3WT4 - chains A and C of the 4 polymer chains in the assembly; structure by X-ray diffraction, 2.30 A resolution.

# Chain A (and C)
Protein: Probable M18 family aminopeptidase 2
Source organism: Pseudomonas aeruginosa
Notes: EC 3.4.11.-; chain C of this document is another copy of the same molecule, construct and numbering; everything in this record applies to it too
Reference sequence: Q9HYZ3 (APEB_PSEAE); residues 1-429 here = UniProt positions 1-429
Amino-acid sequence (429 residues; row label = number of the first residue in the row):
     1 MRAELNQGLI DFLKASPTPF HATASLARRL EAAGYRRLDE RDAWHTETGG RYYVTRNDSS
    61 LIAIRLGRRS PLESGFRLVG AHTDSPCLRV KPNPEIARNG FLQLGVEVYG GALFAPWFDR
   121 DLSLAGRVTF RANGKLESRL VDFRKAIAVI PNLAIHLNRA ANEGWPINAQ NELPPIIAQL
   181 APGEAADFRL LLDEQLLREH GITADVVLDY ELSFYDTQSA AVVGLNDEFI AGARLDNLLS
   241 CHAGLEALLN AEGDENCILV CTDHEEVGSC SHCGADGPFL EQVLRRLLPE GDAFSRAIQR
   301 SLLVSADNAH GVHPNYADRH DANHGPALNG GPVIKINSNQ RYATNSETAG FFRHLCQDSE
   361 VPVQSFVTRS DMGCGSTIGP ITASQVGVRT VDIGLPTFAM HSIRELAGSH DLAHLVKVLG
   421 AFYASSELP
Not modelled in the structure: 374-377 (chain C: 374-378)
Bound ions: Zn2+ site 1: His-82, Asp-236, Asp-307 (together with carbonate ion); Zn2+ site 2: Asp-236, Glu-266, His-401 (together with carbonate ion)
Residues lining bound ligands: carbonate ion (CO3): His-82, Asp-236, Glu-265, Glu-266, Asp-307, Met-400, His-401
Swiss-Prot annotation at these positions:
  - binding site (Zn(2+)): His-82, His-156, His-401

# How chain A and chain C interact
Contacting residue pairs (82):
  Glu-40(A) with Arg-296(C); Gln-299(C)
  Arg-41(A) with Arg-296(C), hydrogen bond (backbone-side chain); Gln-299(C); Arg-300(C), hydrogen bond (backbone-side chain)
  Asp-42(A) with Arg-296(C)
  Ala-43(A) with Asp-292(C); Arg-296(C)
  Arg-56(A) with Gln-299(C); Gly-387(C)
  Asn-57(A) with Asn-345(C), hydrogen bond
  Lys-91(A) with Asp-321(C), salt bridge; His-324(C); Val-367(C); Ser-370(C), hydrogen bond
  Pro-92(A) with His-324(C); Ile-336(C), hydrophobic
  Asn-93(A) with Asn-323(C), hydrogen bond (backbone-side chain); His-324(C), hydrogen bond (backbone-side chain); Ser-365(C)
  Pro-94(A) with Asn-323(C)
  Glu-95(A) with Asn-323(C), hydrogen bond (backbone-side chain)
  Val-106(A) with Ser-370(C), hydrogen bond (backbone-side chain)
  Glu-107(A) with Asn-337(C); Ser-338(C), hydrogen bond (side chain-backbone); Val-367(C); Ser-370(C)
  Val-108(A) with Asn-339(C), hydrogen bond (backbone-side chain)
  Tyr-109(A) with Ser-338(C); Asn-339(C)
  Gly-110(A) with Asn-339(C), hydrogen bond (backbone-side chain)
  Arg-127(A) with Asn-345(C); Ser-346(C), hydrogen bond; Glu-347(C), salt bridge
  Thr-129(A) with Ser-346(C), hydrogen bond; Glu-347(C)
  Arg-131(A) with His-354(C), hydrogen bond
  Leu-136(A) with His-354(C)
  Ser-138(A) with Glu-347(C), hydrogen bond
  Asn-168(A) with Asp-371(C), hydrogen bond
  Ala-169(A) with Ser-370(C)
  Gln-170(A) with Asp-321(C), hydrogen bond; Arg-369(C); Ser-370(C), hydrogen bond (side chain-backbone); Asp-371(C)
  Leu-208(A) with Gly-350(C); Arg-353(C); Gln-357(C)
  Asp-209(A) with Ser-346(C); Ala-349(C); Gly-350(C), hydrogen bond (side chain-backbone); Arg-353(C), salt bridge
  Tyr-210(A) with Ser-346(C)
  Glu-211(A) with Asn-345(C); Ser-346(C), hydrogen bond (side chain-backbone)
  His-264(A) with Gln-340(C), hydrogen bond
  Val-267(A) with Asn-339(C); Gln-340(C)
  Cys-270(A) with Pro-380(C); Ser-384(C), hydrogen bond
  Ser-271(A) with Gln-340(C); Ala-383(C); Ser-384(C)
  His-272(A) with Asn-345(C); Ala-383(C), hydrogen bond (backbone-backbone); Gly-387(C); Val-388(C); Arg-389(C)
  Asp-276(A) with Ser-384(C)
  Gly-277(A) with Ser-384(C)
  Pro-278(A) with Ser-384(C); Gln-385(C); Val-386(C); Gly-387(C)
  Gln-282(A) with Phe-294(C); Ser-295(C), hydrogen bond; Val-386(C), hydrogen bond (side chain-backbone)
  Arg-286(A) with Asp-292(C); Ser-295(C), hydrogen bond; Arg-296(C)
  Glu-290(A) with Glu-290(C); Gly-291(C), hydrogen bond (side chain-backbone)
Also at the interface, not in a pair above, chain A (43 interface residues in all): Trp-44, Arg-89, Ile-96, Arg-189
Also at the interface, not in a pair above, chain C (39 interface residues in all): Phe-351, Thr-368

# In short
43 residues of chain A face 39 of chain C across their interface, with 27 hydrogen bonds and 3 salt bridges.
Among the polar pairs are Lys-91(A)/Asp-321(C), Arg-127(A)/Glu-347(C) and Asp-209(A)/Arg-353(C). Ligands of
chain A: carbonate ion. From UniProt: 3 Zn2+-binding residues on chain A.
Both chains are Probable M18 family aminopeptidase 2 (Pseudomonas aeruginosa). Entry 3WT4 (Structural and
kinetic bases for the metal preference of the M18 aminopeptidase from Pseudomonas aeruginosa) was determined
by X-ray diffraction, deposited together with 4NJQ, 4NJR, 4OID and 4OIW.
